7CWF - chain A; structure by X-ray diffraction, 2.80 A resolution.

# Chain A
Molecule: High affinity cAMP-specific and IBMX-insensitive 3', 5'-cyclic phosphodiesterase 8A
Organism: Homo sapiens
Notes: EC 3.1.4.53
UniProtKB: O60658 (PDE8A_HUMAN); numbering as in UniProt (aligned over 482-819)
Amino-acid sequence (338 residues; each row starts with the number of its first residue):
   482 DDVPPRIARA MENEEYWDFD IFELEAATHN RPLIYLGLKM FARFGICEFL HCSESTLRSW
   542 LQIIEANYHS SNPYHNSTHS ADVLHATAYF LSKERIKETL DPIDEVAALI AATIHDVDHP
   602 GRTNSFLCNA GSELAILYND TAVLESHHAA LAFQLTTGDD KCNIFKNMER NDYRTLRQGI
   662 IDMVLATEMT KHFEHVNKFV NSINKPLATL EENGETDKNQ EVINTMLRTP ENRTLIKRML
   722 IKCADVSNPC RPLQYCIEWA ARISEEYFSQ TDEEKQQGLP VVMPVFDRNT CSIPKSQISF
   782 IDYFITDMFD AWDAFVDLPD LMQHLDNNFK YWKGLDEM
Disulfide bonds: Cys-528/Cys-533
Ion coordination: Zn2+: Asp-597, Asp-726; Mg2+ near Asp-597 (its only coordinating residue here)
Small-molecule neighbours: GJR (9-[[4-[2,2-bis(fluoranyl)ethoxy]pyridin-2-yl]methyl]-2-chloranyl-purin-6-amine): Tyr-555, Met-670, His-673, Lys-723, Val-727, Asn-729, Ile-744, Tyr-748, Phe-767, Gln-778, Phe-781, Phe-785, Ile-786, Met-789

# Overview
Ligands of chain A: compound GJR. The Zn2+ site is built by Asp-597 and Asp-726.
Chain A is High affinity cAMP-specific and IBMX-insensitive 3', 5'-cyclic phosphodiesterase 8A (Homo sapiens);
the structure, Crystal structure of PDE8A catalytic domain in complex with 2c, was determined by X-ray
diffraction together with 7CWA and 7CWG from the same study.
